Entry 1UBD (X-ray diffraction, 2.50 A resolution); this record covers chains B and C of the 3 polymer chains in the assembly.

== Chain B ==
Molecule: 20-nt DNA strand
Sequence (20 nucleotides; row label = number of the first residue in the row):
    21 CGCTTCAAAATGGAGACCCT

== Chain C ==
Protein: Protein (YY1 zinc finger domain)
Source organism: Homo sapiens
UniProtKB: P25490 (TYY1_HUMAN); aligned to UniProt positions 293-416 over residues 291-414 (the alignment contains insertions or deletions, so no single offset holds)
Amino-acid sequence (124 residues; each row starts with the number of its first residue):
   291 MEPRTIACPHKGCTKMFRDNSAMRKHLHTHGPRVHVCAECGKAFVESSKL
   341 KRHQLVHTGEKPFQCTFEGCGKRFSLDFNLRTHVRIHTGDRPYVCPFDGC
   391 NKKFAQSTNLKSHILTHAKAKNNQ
Not modelled in the structure: 291-294, 409-414
Construct notes: engineered mutation Met291 (Asp in P25490), Glu292 (Ala in P25490)
Ion coordination: Zn2+ site 1: Cys298, Cys303, His316, His320; Zn2+ site 2: Cys327, Cys330, His343, His347; Zn2+ site 3: Cys355, Cys360, His373, His377; Zn2+ site 4: Cys385, Cys390, His403, His407
UniProt features mapped onto this chain:
  - binding site (Zn(2+)): His318
  - cross-link: Lys409 (Glycyl lysine isopeptide (Lys-Gly) (interchain with G-Cter in SUMO2))
Reported in the primary citation:
  - binding site for the 20-nt DNA strand: Lys315, Thr398

== How chain B and chain C interact ==
Contacting residue pairs (27; chain B residue first):
  DT24(B) with Thr406(C), phosphate contact
  DC26(B) with Asn399(C), base contact
  DA27(B) with Ile376(C), phosphate contact; Gln396(C), hydrogen bond to the base; Asn399(C), base contact
  DA28(B) with Lys362(C), salt bridge to the phosphate; His373(C), salt bridge to the phosphate; Gln396(C), hydrogen bond to the base
  DA29(B) with Lys351(C), salt bridge to the phosphate; Phe364(C), phosphate contact; Asn369(C), hydrogen bond to the base
  DA30(B) with Val346(C), phosphate contact; Leu366(C), base contact; Asn369(C), hydrogen bond to the base
  DT31(B) with Arg342(C), base contact; His343(C), salt bridge to the phosphate; Val346(C), phosphate contact; Leu366(C), base contact; Phe368(C), base contact
  DG32(B) with Lys339(C), base contact; Arg342(C), hydrogen bond to the base
  DG33(B) with Thr319(C), phosphate contact; Lys339(C), hydrogen bond to the base
  DA34(B) with Lys305(C), salt bridge to the phosphate; His316(C), salt bridge to the phosphate
  DG35(B) with Arg308(C), salt bridge to the phosphate; Glu336(C), base contact
Other interface residues (no listed pair), chain C (27 interface residues in all): Phe307, Arg323, Lys332, Phe334, Leu345, Phe394, Thr398

== In short ==
11 residues of chain B and 27 residues of chain C are in contact; the contacts include 6 hydrogen bonds and 7
salt bridges. Among the polar pairs are DA27(B)-Gln396(C), DA28(B)-Gln396(C) and DA29(B)-Asn369(C). From
UniProt: Zn2+-binding residue His318(C) on chain C. From the paper: a binding site for the 20-nt DNA strand at
Lys315(C) and Thr398(C).
Here chain B is a 20-nt DNA strand and chain C is Protein (YY1 zinc finger domain) (Homo sapiens). Entry 1UBD
(Co-crystal structure of human YY1 zinc finger domain bound to the adeno-associated virus P5 initiator
element) was determined by X-ray diffraction.
